Entry 7YPX (electron microscopy, 3.12 A resolution); this record covers chains A and B of the 6 polymer chains in the assembly.

[Chain A (and B)]
Molecule: Pam3 tail fiber proreins
From: uncultured cyanophage
Notes: chain B of this document is another copy of the same molecule, construct and numbering; everything in this record applies to it too
Amino-acid sequence (289 residues; each row starts with the number of its first residue; numbers below 1 keep their minus sign (His-8 is residue -8)):
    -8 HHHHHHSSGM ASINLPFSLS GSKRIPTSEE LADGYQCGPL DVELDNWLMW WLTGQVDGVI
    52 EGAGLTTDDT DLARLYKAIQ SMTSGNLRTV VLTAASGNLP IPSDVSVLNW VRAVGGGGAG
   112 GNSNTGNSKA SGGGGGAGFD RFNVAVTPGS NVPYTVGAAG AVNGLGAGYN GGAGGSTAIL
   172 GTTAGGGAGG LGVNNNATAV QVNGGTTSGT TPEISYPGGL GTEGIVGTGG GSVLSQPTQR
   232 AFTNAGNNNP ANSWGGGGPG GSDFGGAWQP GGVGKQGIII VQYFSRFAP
Disordered / not traced: -8 to 30

[How chain A and chain B interact]
Pairs across the interface - 42 pairs, chain A then chain B:
  Leu31(A) - Met40(B)  hydrophobic
  Trp38(A) - Asp60(B)
  Leu39(A) - Thr44(B)
  Trp41(A) - Leu63(B)  hydrophobic
  Trp42(A) - Val47(B)  hydrophobic
  Trp42(A) - Asp59(B)
  Trp42(A) - Asp60(B)
  Leu43(A) - Leu43(B)
  Leu43(A) - Val47(B)  hydrophobic
  Gly45(A) - Leu63(B)
  Gln46(A) - Leu63(B)
  Gln46(A) - Ala64(B)
  Gln46(A) - Arg65(B)
  Gln46(A) - Lys68(B)
  Gly49(A) - Tyr67(B)
  Val50(A) - Tyr67(B)
  Val50(A) - Lys68(B)
  Gly53(A) - Tyr67(B)
  Met73(A) - Tyr67(B)  hydrophobic
  Met73(A) - Ile70(B)  hydrophobic
  Met73(A) - Gln71(B)
  Thr74(A) - Thr74(B)
  Val98(A) - Ser75(B)
  Phe133(A) - Thr80(B)
  Phe133(A) - Gln273(B)
  Asn134(A) - Gly76(B)
  Asn134(A) - Asn77(B)
  Asn134(A) - Leu78(B)
  Gln192(A) - Ala232(B)
  Gln192(A) - Asn240(B)  hydrogen bond
  Glu204(A) - Val82(B)
  Ile205(A) - Ile271(B)  hydrophobic
  Tyr207(A) - Arg103(B)
  Tyr207(A) - Leu225(B)
  Pro208(A) - Asn243(B)
  Pro208(A) - Ser244(B)
  Thr213(A) - Gln230(B)
  Glu214(A) - Phe233(B)
  Gly222(A) - Gln227(B)
  Ser223(A) - Gln227(B)  hydrogen bond (backbone-side chain)
  Ser226(A) - Gln227(B)
  Pro228(A) - Gln227(B)
Also at the interface, not in a pair above, chain A (35 interface residues in all): Asn100, Gly210, Leu211, Ile216, Val217, Thr219, Val224, Phe275
Also at the interface, not in a pair above, chain B (36 interface residues in all): Asn37, Arg79, Trp101, Pro228, Arg231

[In short]
35 residues of chain A and 36 residues of chain B are in contact, with 2 hydrogen bonds. Among the polar pairs
are Gln192(A)-Asn240(B) and Ser223(A)-Gln227(B).
Chain A and chain B are both Pam3 tail fiber proreins (uncultured cyanophage); the structure, Cyanophage Pam3
fiber, was determined by electron microscopy.
